PDB entry 5CG2 | X-ray diffraction, 2.11 A resolution | chains A and B

# Chain A (and B)
Molecule: Enoyl-[acyl-carrier-protein] reductase [NADH] FabI
From: Escherichia coli (strain K12)
Notes: EC 1.3.1.9; chain B of this document is another copy of the same molecule, construct and numbering; everything in this record applies to it too
UniProt: P0AEK4 (FABI_ECOLI); residue numbers follow UniProt; this construct covers 1-262
Sequence (305 residues; numbered -42 to 262; the number before each row is that of its first residue; numbers below 1 keep their minus sign (Met-42 is residue -42)):
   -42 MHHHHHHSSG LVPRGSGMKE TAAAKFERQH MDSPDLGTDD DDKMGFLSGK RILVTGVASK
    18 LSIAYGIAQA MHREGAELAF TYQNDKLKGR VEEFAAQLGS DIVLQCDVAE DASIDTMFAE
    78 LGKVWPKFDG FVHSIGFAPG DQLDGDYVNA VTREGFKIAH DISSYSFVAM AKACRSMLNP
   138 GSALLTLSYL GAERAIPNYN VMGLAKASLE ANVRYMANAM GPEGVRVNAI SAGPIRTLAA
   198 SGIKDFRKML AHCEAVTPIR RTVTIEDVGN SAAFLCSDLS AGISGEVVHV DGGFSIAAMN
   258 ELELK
Unresolved in the structure: -42 to 1, 194-210, 258-262 (chain B: -42 to 1, 193-209, 258-262)
Sequence notes: expression tag (-42 to 0)
Residues lining bound ligands:
  - CJ3 (1-hydroxy-2,3,1-benzodiazaborinine-2(1H)-carbothioamide): Gly93, Phe94, Ser120, Tyr146, Tyr156, Met159, Lys163
  - CJ3 / NAD: Gly13, Val14, Ala15, Ser19, Ile20, Ala21, Gln40, Leu44, Cys63, Asp64, Val65, Ala66, Ser91, Ile92, Gly93, Phe94, Ile119, Ser120, Leu144, Ser145, Tyr146, Tyr156, Met159, Lys163, Ala189, Gly190, Pro191, Ile192
  - NAD (nicotinamide-adenine-dinucleotide): Gly13, Val14, Ala15, Ser19, Ile20, Ala21, Gln40, Leu44, Cys63, Asp64, Val65, Ala66, Ser91, Ile92, Gly93, Phe94, Ile119, Leu144, Ser145, Tyr146, Tyr156, Lys163, Ala189, Gly190, Pro191, Ile192
Swiss-Prot annotation at these positions:
  - active site (Proton acceptor): Tyr146, Tyr156
  - binding site (NAD(+)): Gly13, Ser19, Ile20, Gln40, Asp64, Val65, Ile92, Lys163, Ile192 to Ala196
  - binding site (substrate): Ala95
  - site (Involved in acyl-ACP binding): Lys201, Arg204, Lys205
  - mutagenesis: Gly93 (G93S: Diazaborine resistance; G93V: Triclosan resistance), Tyr146 (Y146F: Large impact on catalysis, with kcat and kcat/Km for DD-ACP decreasing by around 50-fold compared with wild-type), Tyr156 (Y156F: No effect on substrate reduction), Met159 (M159T: Triclosan resistance), Lys201 (K201A: No effect on substrate reduction; K201E: Little activity toward DD-CoA and DD-ACP), Phe203 (F203L: Triclosan resistance), Arg204 (R204A: No effect on substrate reduction; R204E: Causes a further reduction in kcat/Km for reduction of DD-ACP without affecting kcat/Km for the DD-CoA substrate), Lys205 (K205A: No effect on substrate reduction; K205E: Causes a further reduction in kcat/Km for reduction of DD-ACP without affecting kcat/Km for the DD-CoA substrate ...), Ser241 (S241F: Produces temperature-sensitive phenotype)
From the paper describing this entry:
  - binding site for CJ3: Gly93, Tyr146, Tyr156
  - binding site for NAD: Lys163, Ile192
  - conformationally variable residues (order/disorder transition): Leu195 to Asp202
  - catalytic residues: Tyr156 (citing earlier work)

# Chain A / chain B interface
Contacting residue pairs (90):
  Val65(A) with Arg110(B), hydrogen bond (backbone-side chain)
  Ala66(A) with Arg110(B), hydrogen bond (backbone-side chain)
  Glu67(A) with Arg110(B)
  Asp68(A) with Arg110(B), salt bridge
  Ile71(A) with Arg110(B)
  Asp103(A) with Arg132(B), salt bridge; Ala176(B)
  Tyr104(A) with Val125(B); Asn169(B), hydrogen bond; Tyr172(B), hydrophobic; Met173(B), hydrophobic
  Val105(A) with Lys129(B), hydrogen bond (backbone-side chain); Arg132(B); Ala176(B), hydrophobic; Met177(B), hydrophobic
  Asn106(A) with Lys129(B), hydrogen bond (backbone-side chain); Arg132(B), hydrogen bond
  Val108(A) with Val125(B), hydrophobic; Lys129(B), hydrogen bond (backbone-side chain)
  Thr109(A) with Tyr122(B)
  Arg110(A) with Val65(B), hydrogen bond (side chain-backbone); Ala66(B), hydrogen bond (side chain-backbone); Glu67(B); Asp68(B), salt bridge; Ile71(B); Asp118(B), salt bridge; Tyr122(B), hydrogen bond (backbone-side chain)
  Phe113(A) with His117(B); Ser121(B); Tyr122(B); Ser165(B)
  Lys114(A) with Lys114(B)
  His117(A) with Phe113(B); His117(B); Ser165(B), hydrogen bond
  Asp118(A) with Arg110(B), salt bridge
  Ser121(A) with Phe113(B)
  Tyr122(A) with Thr109(B); Arg110(B), hydrogen bond (side chain-backbone); Phe113(B)
  Val125(A) with Tyr104(B); Val108(B), hydrophobic
  Lys129(A) with Val105(B), hydrogen bond (side chain-backbone); Asn106(B), hydrogen bond (side chain-backbone); Val108(B), hydrogen bond (side chain-backbone)
  Arg132(A) with Asp103(B), salt bridge; Val105(B); Asn106(B), hydrogen bond
  Gly148(A) with Tyr172(B), hydrogen bond (backbone-side chain)
  Ala149(A) with Arg171(B), hydrogen bond (backbone-side chain)
  Glu150(A) with Arg171(B), hydrogen bond (backbone-side chain)
  Arg151(A) with Tyr172(B), hydrogen bond (backbone-side chain)
  Ala152(A) with Arg171(B); Tyr172(B); Asn175(B)
  Ile153(A) with Tyr172(B), hydrogen bond (backbone-side chain)
  Tyr156(A) with Tyr172(B)
  Asn157(A) with Tyr172(B)
  Gly160(A) with Tyr172(B)
  Leu161(A) with Ser165(B); Ala168(B), hydrophobic; Asn169(B); Tyr172(B), hydrophobic
  Ala164(A) with Ala164(B); Ala168(B), hydrophobic
  Ser165(A) with Phe113(B); His117(B), hydrogen bond; Leu161(B)
  Ala168(A) with Gly160(B); Leu161(B), hydrophobic; Ala164(B), hydrophobic
  Asn169(A) with Tyr104(B), hydrogen bond; Leu161(B)
  Arg171(A) with Ala149(B), hydrogen bond (side chain-backbone); Glu150(B), hydrogen bond (side chain-backbone); Ala152(B)
  Tyr172(A) with Tyr104(B), hydrophobic; Gly148(B), hydrogen bond (side chain-backbone); Arg151(B), hydrogen bond (side chain-backbone); Ala152(B); Ile153(B), hydrogen bond (side chain-backbone); Tyr156(B); Asn157(B); Gly160(B); Leu161(B), hydrophobic
  Met173(A) with Tyr104(B), hydrophobic
  Asn175(A) with Ala152(B)
  Ala176(A) with Asp103(B); Val105(B), hydrophobic
  Met177(A) with Val105(B), hydrophobic
Other interface residues (no listed pair), chain B (43 interface residues in all): Ala107, Ala126

# In short
41 residues of chain A and 43 residues of chain B are in contact; the contacts include 28 hydrogen bonds and 6
salt bridges. Polar pairs include Asp68(A)-Arg110(B), Asp103(A)-Arg132(B) and Arg110(A)-Asp118(B). From the
paper: the catalytic residue Tyr156(A); a binding site for CJ3 at Gly93(A), Tyr146(A) and Tyr156(A).
Both chains are Enoyl-[acyl-carrier-protein] reductase [NADH] FabI (Escherichia coli (strain K12)). Entry 5CG2
(Crystal structure of E. coli FabI bound to the thiocarbamoylated benzodiazaborine inhibitor 35b) was
determined by X-ray diffraction, deposited together with 5CFZ and 5CG1.
